PDB entry 2R72 | X-ray diffraction, 3.15 A resolution | chain A

Chain A:
Molecule: Infectious bursal disease virus VP1 polymerase
From: Infectious bursal disease virus
Reference sequence: Q9Q6Q5 (RDRP_IBDV); residues 1-845 here = UniProt positions 1-845
Amino-acid sequence (852 residues; numbered -6 to 845; the number before each row is that of its first residue; numbers below 1 keep their minus sign (Gly-6 is residue -6)):
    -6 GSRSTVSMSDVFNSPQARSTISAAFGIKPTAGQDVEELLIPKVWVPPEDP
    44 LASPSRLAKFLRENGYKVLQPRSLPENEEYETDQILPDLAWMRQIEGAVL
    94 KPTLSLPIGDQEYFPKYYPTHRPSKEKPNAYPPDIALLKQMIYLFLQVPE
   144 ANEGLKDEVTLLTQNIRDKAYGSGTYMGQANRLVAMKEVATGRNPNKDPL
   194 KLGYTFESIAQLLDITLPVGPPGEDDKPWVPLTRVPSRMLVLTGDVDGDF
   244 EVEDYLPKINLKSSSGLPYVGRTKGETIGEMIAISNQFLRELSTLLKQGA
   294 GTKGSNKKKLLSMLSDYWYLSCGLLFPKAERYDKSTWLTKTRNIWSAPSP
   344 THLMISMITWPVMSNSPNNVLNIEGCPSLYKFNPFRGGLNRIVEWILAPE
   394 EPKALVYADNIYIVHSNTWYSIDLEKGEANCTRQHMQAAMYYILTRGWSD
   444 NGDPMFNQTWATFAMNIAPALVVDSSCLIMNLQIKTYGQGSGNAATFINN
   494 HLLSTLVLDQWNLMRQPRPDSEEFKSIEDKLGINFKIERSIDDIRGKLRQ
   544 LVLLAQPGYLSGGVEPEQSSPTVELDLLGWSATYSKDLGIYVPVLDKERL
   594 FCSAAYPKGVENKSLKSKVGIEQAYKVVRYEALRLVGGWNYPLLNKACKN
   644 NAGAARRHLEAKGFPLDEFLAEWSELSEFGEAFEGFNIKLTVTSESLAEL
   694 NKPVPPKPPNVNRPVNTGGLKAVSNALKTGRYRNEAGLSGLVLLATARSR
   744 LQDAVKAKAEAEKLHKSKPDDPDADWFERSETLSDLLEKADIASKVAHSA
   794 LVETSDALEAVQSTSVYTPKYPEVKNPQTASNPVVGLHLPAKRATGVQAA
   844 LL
Disordered / not traced: -6 to 26, 89-92, 217, 241-244, 763-765, 804-845
Ligand contacts:
  - Mg2+ (MG), molecule 1: Ala401, Asp402, Asn486, Thr489, Asn493
  - Mg2+ (MG), molecule 2: Asp402, Leu417, Glu418, Lys419, Gly420, Glu421
  - Mg2+ (MG), molecule 3: Asn403, Ile404, Tyr405, Ser414, Ile415, Asp416
What the authors report for this chain:
  - Mg2+ coordination: Asp402
  - catalytic residues: Asp402, Asp416
  - specificity-determining residues: Glu421, Asn493 (proposed by the authors, not directly observed)

Overview:
Bound to chain A: 3 copies of Mg2+. The paper reports catalytic residues Asp402 and Asp416; Mg2+ coordination
by Asp402.
Chain A is Infectious bursal disease virus VP1 polymerase (Infectious bursal disease virus); the structure,
Crystal structure of infectious bursal disease virus VP1 polymerase, incubated with Mg2+ ion, was determined
by X-ray diffraction (same publication as 2PUS and 2R70).
